PDB entry 9Q92 | electron microscopy, 6.80 A resolution (low resolution: residue-level contacts below are approximate; hydrogen-bond / salt-bridge calls are withheld) | chains C and D of the 14 polymer chains in the assembly

== Chain C ==
Protein: DNA-directed RNA polymerase subunit beta
From: Escherichia coli K-12
UniProtKB: P0A8V2 (RPOB_ECOLI); residues 1-1341 here = UniProt positions 1-1341
Amino-acid sequence (1341 residues; row label = number of the first residue in the row):
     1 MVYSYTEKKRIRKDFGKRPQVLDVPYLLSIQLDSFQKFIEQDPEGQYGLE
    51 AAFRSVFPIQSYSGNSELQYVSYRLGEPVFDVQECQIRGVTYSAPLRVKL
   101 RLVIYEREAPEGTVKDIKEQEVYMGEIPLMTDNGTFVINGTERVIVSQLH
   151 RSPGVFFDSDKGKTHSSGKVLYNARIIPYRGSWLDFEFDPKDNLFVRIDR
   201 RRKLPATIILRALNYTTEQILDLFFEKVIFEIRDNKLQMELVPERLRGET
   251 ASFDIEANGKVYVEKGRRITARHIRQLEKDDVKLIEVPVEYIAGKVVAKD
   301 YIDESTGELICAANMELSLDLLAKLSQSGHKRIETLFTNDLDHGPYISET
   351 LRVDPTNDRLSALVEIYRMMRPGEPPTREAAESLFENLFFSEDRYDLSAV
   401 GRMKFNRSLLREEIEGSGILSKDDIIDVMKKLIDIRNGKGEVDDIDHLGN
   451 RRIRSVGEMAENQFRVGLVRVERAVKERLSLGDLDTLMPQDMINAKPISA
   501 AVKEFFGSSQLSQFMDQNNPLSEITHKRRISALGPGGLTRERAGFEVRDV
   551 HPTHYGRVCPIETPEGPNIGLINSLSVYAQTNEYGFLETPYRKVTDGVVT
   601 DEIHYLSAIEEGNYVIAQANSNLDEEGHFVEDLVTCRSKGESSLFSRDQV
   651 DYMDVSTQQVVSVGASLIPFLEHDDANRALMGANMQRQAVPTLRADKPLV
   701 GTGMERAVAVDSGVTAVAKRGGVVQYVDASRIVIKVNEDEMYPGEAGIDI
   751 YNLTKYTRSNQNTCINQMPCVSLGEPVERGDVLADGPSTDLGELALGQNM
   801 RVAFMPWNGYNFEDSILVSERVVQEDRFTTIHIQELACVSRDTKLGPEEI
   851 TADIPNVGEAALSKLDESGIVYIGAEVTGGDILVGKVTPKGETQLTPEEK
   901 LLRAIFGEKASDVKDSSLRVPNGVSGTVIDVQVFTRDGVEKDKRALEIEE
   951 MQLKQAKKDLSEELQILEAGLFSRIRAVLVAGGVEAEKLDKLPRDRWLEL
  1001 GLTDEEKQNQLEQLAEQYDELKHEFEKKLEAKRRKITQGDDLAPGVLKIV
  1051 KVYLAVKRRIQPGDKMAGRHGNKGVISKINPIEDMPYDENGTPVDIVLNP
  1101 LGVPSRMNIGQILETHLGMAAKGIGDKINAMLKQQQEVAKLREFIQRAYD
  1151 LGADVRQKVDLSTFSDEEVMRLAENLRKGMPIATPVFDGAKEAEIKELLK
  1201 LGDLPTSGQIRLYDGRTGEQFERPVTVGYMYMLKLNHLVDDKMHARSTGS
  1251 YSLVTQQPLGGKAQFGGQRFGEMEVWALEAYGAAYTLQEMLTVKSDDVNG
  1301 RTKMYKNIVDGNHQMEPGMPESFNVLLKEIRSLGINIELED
Swiss-Prot annotation at these positions:
  - modified residue (N6-acetyllysine): Lys-1022, Lys-1200
  - mutagenesis: Ile-561 (I561S: Resistant to antibiotics salinamide A and B), Ile-569 (I569S: Resistant to antibiotics salinamide A and B), Ala-665 (A665E: Resistant to antibiotics salinamide A and B), Asp-675 (D675A/G: Resistant to antibiotics salinamide A and B), Asn-677 (N677H/K: Resistant to antibiotics salinamide A and B), Leu-680 (L680M: Resistant to antibiotics salinamide A and B), Glu-813 (E813K: Disrupts the enzyme's active center)

== Chain D ==
Protein: DNA-directed RNA polymerase subunit beta'
From: Escherichia coli K-12
Notes: EC 2.7.7.6
UniProtKB: P0A8T7 (RPOC_ECOLI); numbering as in UniProt (aligned over 1-1407)
Amino-acid sequence (1407 residues; numbered 1 to 1407; the number before each row is that of its first residue):
     1 MKDLLKFLKAQTKTEEFDAIKIALASPDMIRSWSFGEVKKPETINYRTFK
    51 PERDGLFCARIFGPVKDYECLCGKYKRLKHRGVICEKCGVEVTQTKVRRE
   101 RMGHIELASPTAHIWFLKSLPSRIGLLLDMPLRDIERVLYFESYVVIEGG
   151 MTNLERQQILTEEQYLDALEEFGDEFDAKMGAEAIQALLKSMDLEQECEQ
   201 LREELNETNSETKRKKLTKRIKLLEAFVQSGNKPEWMILTVLPVLPPDLR
   251 PLVPLDGGRFATSDLNDLYRRVINRNNRLKRLLDLAAPDIIVRNEKRMLQ
   301 EAVDALLDNGRRGRAITGSNKRPLKSLADMIKGKQGRFRQNLLGKRVDYS
   351 GRSVITVGPYLRLHQCGLPKKMALELFKPFIYGKLELRGLATTIKAAKKM
   401 VEREEAVVWDILDEVIREHPVLLNRAPTLHRLGIQAFEPVLIEGKAIQLH
   451 PLVCAAYNADFDGDQMAVHVPLTLEAQLEARALMMSTNNILSPANGEPII
   501 VPSQDVVLGLYYMTRDCVNAKGEGMVLTGPKEAERLYRSGLASLHARVKV
   551 RITEYEKDANGELVAKTSLKDTTVGRAILWMIVPKGLPYSIVNQALGKKA
   601 ISKMLNTCYRILGLKPTVIFADQIMYTGFAYAARSGASVGIDDMVIPEKK
   651 HEIISEAEAEVAEIQEQFQSGLVTAGERYNKVIDIWAAANDRVSKAMMDN
   701 LQTETVINRDGQEEKQVSFNSIYMMADSGARGSAAQIRQLAGMRGLMAKP
   751 DGSIIETPITANFREGLNVLQYFISTHGARKGLADTALKTANSGYLTRRL
   801 VDVAQDLVVTEDDCGTHEGIMMTPVIEGGDVKEPLRDRVLGRVTAEDVLK
   851 PGTADILVPRNTLLHEQWCDLLEENSVDAVKVRSVVSCDTDFGVCAHCYG
   901 RDLARGHIINKGEAIGVIAAQSIGEPGTQLTMRTFHIGGAASRAAAESSI
   951 QVKNKGSIKLSNVKSVVNSSGKLVITSRNTELKLIDEFGRTKESYKVPYG
  1001 AVLAKGDGEQVAGGETVANWDPHTMPVITEVSGFVRFTDMIDGQTITRQT
  1051 DELTGLSSLVVLDSAERTAGGKDLRPALKIVDAQGNDVLIPGTDMPAQYF
  1101 LPGKAIVQLEDGVQISSGDTLARIPQESGGTKDITGGLPRVADLFEARRP
  1151 KEPAILAEISGIVSFGKETKGKRRLVITPVDGSDPYEEMIPKWRQLNVFE
  1201 GERVERGDVISDGPEAPHDILRLRGVHAVTRYIVNEVQDVYRLQGVKIND
  1251 KHIEVIVRQMLRKATIVNAGSSDFLEGEQVEYSRVKIANRELEANGKVGA
  1301 TYSRDLLGITKASLATESFISAASFQETTRVLTEAAVAGKRDELRGLKEN
  1351 VIVGRLIPAGTGYAYHQDRMRRRAAGEAPAAPQVTAEDASASLAELLNAG
  1401 LGGSDNE
Not modelled in the structure: 1, 302-309, 934-946, 1050-1056, 1068-1074, 1089-1096, 1127-1132, 1377-1407
Swiss-Prot annotation at these positions:
  - binding site (Zn(2+)): Cys-70, Cys-72, Cys-85, Cys-88, Cys-814, Cys-888, Cys-895, Cys-898
  - binding site (Mg(2+)): Asp-460, Asp-462, Asp-464
  - modified residue: Lys-983 (N6-acetyllysine)
  - mutagenesis: Gln-504 (Q504P: Resistant to antibiotics salinamide A and B), Asn-690 (N690D: Resistant to antibiotics salinamide A and B), Met-697 (M697V: Resistant to antibiotics salinamide A and B), Ala-735 (A735T: Resistant to antibiotics salinamide A and B), Arg-738 (R738C/H/P/S: Resistant to antibiotics salinamide A and B), Ala-748 (A748E: Resistant to antibiotics salinamide A and B), Pro-758 (P758S/T: Resistant to antibiotics salinamide A and B), Phe-763 (F763C: Resistant to antibiotics salinamide A and B), Ser-775 (S775A: Resistant to antibiotics salinamide A and B), Ala-779 (A779T/V: Resistant to antibiotics salinamide A and B), Arg-780 (R780C: Resistant to antibiotics salinamide A and B), Gly-782 (G782A/C: Resistant to antibiotics salinamide A and B), 1 further mutagenesis entry in UniProt

== How chain C and chain D interact ==
Pairs across the interface (71; chain C residue first):
  Val-550(C) with Phe-773(D); His-777(D)
  Glu-672(C) with Asn-762(D); Phe-763(D); Gly-766(D)
  His-673(C) with Phe-763(D)
  Asp-674(C) with Phe-763(D)
  Pro-806(C) with Ala-632(D); Ala-633(D)
  Trp-807(C) with Ala-633(D)
  Asn-808(C) with Phe-629(D); Ala-633(D)
  Gly-809(C) with Phe-629(D)
  Tyr-810(C) with Pro-359(D)
  Phe-812(C) with Phe-461(D)
  Asp-814(C) with Asp-460(D); Phe-461(D)
  Pro-1062(C) with Gly-444(D); Lys-445(D)
  Ser-1105(C) with Arg-731(D)
  Ile-1109(C) with Phe-763(D)
  Phe-1221(C) with Arg-634(D)
  Glu-1222(C) with Ser-635(D)
  Arg-1223(C) with Ser-635(D); Ala-637(D)
  Val-1225(C) with Ser-638(D)
  Thr-1226(C) with Ser-638(D)
  His-1244(C) with Arg-352(D)
  Ala-1245(C) with Met-372(D)
  Arg-1246(C) with Tyr-349(D); Ser-350(D); Gly-351(D)
  Ser-1247(C) with Ser-350(D)
  Gly-1267(C) with Tyr-349(D)
  Arg-1269(C) with Arg-346(D); Val-347(D)
  Phe-1270(C) with Lys-345(D); Arg-346(D); Val-347(D)
  Gly-1271(C) with Lys-345(D)
  Glu-1272(C) with Lys-345(D)
  Met-1273(C) with Thr-428(D)
  Glu-1274(C) with Thr-428(D)
  Val-1275(C) with Gly-344(D)
  Ala-1280(C) with Val-917(D)
  Ala-1284(C) with Ala-1359(D)
  Lys-1294(C) with Val-347(D)
  Ser-1295(C) with Val-347(D); Asp-348(D)
  His-1313(C) with Leu-472(D); Thr-473(D)
  Gly-1318(C) with Thr-14(D); Glu-15(D)
  Pro-1320(C) with Ile-1352(D)
  Arg-1331(C) with Pro-243(D)
  Ser-1332(C) with Pro-243(D)
  Gly-1334(C) with Ala-23(D); Ala-25(D)
  Ile-1335(C) with Ala-23(D)
  Ile-1337(C) with Lys-21(D); Ile-22(D); Ala-23(D)
  Glu-1338(C) with Lys-21(D)
  Leu-1339(C) with Asp-18(D); Ala-19(D); Ile-20(D); Lys-21(D)
  Glu-1340(C) with Phe-17(D); Asp-18(D)
  Asp-1341(C) with Glu-16(D); Asp-18(D)
Also at the interface, not in a pair above, chain C (60 interface residues in all): Pro-560, Pro-1100, Ile-1112, Thr-1248, Pro-1258, Phe-1265, Gln-1268, Gly-1282, Ala-1283, Tyr-1285, Gln-1288, Lys-1328, Asn-1336
Also at the interface, not in a pair above, chain D (65 interface residues in all): Leu-24, Trp-33, Arg-99, Met-102, Gly-103, Glu-375, Leu-376, Glu-443, Ala-446, Asp-462, Leu-474, Glu-475, Glu-479, Gly-640, Thr-776, Val-1353, Gly-1354, Ile-1357, Gly-1360

== Summary ==
60 residues of chain C and 65 residues of chain D are in contact. Curated annotation (UniProt) lists 7
mutagenesis sites on chain C; 8 Zn2+-binding residues, 3 Mg2+-binding residues and 13 mutagenesis sites on
chain D.
Chain C is DNA-directed RNA polymerase subunit beta and chain D is DNA-directed RNA polymerase subunit beta',
both from Escherichia coli K-12; the structure, CryoEM structure of bacterial transcription intermediate
complex mediated by activator PspF containing nifH promoter DNA containing ..., was determined by electron
microscopy, deposited together with 9Q91, 9Q93, 9Q94, 9Q95, 9Q96, 9Q97 and 9Q98.
